Entry 6R0C (electron microscopy, 4.20 A resolution (low resolution: residue-level contacts below are approximate; hydrogen-bond / salt-bridge calls are withheld)); this record covers chains C and I of the 10 polymer chains in the assembly.

# Chain C
Molecule: Histone H2A type 1
From: Homo sapiens
UniProtKB: P0C0S8 (H2A1_HUMAN); residues 0-129 here correspond to UniProt positions 1-130 (UniProt number = residue number + 1)
Amino-acid sequence (130 residues; row label = number of the first residue in the row; numbering starts at 0):
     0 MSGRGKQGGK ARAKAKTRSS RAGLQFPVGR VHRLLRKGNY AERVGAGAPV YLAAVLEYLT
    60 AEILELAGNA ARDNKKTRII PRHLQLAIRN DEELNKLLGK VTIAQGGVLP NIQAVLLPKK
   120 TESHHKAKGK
Disordered / not traced: 0-15, 119-129
Curated features (UniProtKB/Swiss-Prot):
  - modified residue: Ser1 (N-acetylserine), Arg3 (Citrulline), Lys5 (N6-(2-hydroxyisobutyryl)lysine), Lys9 (N6-(2-hydroxyisobutyryl)lysine), Lys13 (N6-(beta-hydroxybutyryl)lysine), Lys36 (N6-(2-hydroxyisobutyryl)lysine), Lys74 (N6-(2-hydroxyisobutyryl)lysine), Lys75 (N6-(2-hydroxyisobutyryl)lysine), Lys95 (N6-(2-hydroxyisobutyryl)lysine), Lys99 (N6-glutaryllysine), Gln104 (N5-methylglutamine), Lys118 (N6-(2-hydroxyisobutyryl)lysine), Lys119 (N6-crotonyllysine), Thr120 (Phosphothreonine), Lys125 (N6-crotonyllysine)
  - cross-link (Glycyl lysine isopeptide (Lys-Gly)): Lys13 (interchain with G-Cter in ubiquitin), Lys15 (interchain with G-Cter in ubiquitin), Lys119 (interchain with G-Cter in ubiquitin)

# Chain I
Molecule: 145-nt DNA strand
Sequence (145 nucleotides; numbered -74 to 70; the number before each row is that of its first residue; numbers below 1 keep their minus sign (DT-74 is residue -74)):
   -74 TGTCCAGGTT CTCCCTGTGG TGAAAACCAA CTAACTACCT TCCCAGGAAA CAGGTTTCAC
   -14 CAGCCAGGCC TTGAATGCAA TTGTCTTACT AGGAATATTT GGACTTCCCC ACCTACCATT
    46 CAGGTAACTT GATACAAACA CAGCC
Disordered / not traced: -74 to -72

# Interface between chain C and chain I
Pairs across the interface (8):
  Thr16(C) - DT-43(I)
  Arg17(C) - DT-43(I)
  Arg20(C) - DA-42(I)
  Gly28(C) - DC-44(I)
  Arg29(C) - DC-44(I)
  Arg32(C) - DA-45(I)
  Arg32(C) - DC-44(I)
  Arg42(C) - DT-35(I)
Also at the interface, not in a pair above, chain C (8 interface residues in all): Arg77
Also at the interface, not in a pair above, chain I (6 interface residues in all): DT-54

# Overview
Chain C and chain I form an interface of 8 and 6 residues respectively.
Chain C is Histone H2A type 1 (Homo sapiens) and chain I is a 145-nt DNA strand; the structure, Human-D02
Nucleosome Core Particle with biotin-streptavidin label, was determined by electron microscopy (same
publication as 6RNY).
